2OJE - chains B and C of the 4 polymer chains in the assembly; structure by X-ray diffraction, 3.00 A resolution.

== Chain B ==
Name: HLA class II histocompatibility antigen, DRB1-1 beta chain precursor
From: Homo sapiens
Notes: fragment: extracellular domain, residues 30-219
UniProtKB: P04229 (2B11_HUMAN); residues 1-190 here correspond to UniProt positions 30-219 (UniProt number = residue number + 29)
Amino-acid sequence (190 residues; each row starts with the number of its first residue):
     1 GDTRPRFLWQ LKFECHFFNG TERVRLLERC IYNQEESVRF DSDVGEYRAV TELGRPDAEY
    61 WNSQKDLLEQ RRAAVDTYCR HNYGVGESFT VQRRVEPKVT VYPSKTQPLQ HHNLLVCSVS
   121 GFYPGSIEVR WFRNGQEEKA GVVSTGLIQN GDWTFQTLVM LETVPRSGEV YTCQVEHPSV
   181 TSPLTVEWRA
Disulfide bonds: C15-C79, C117-C173

== Chain C ==
Name: haemagglutinin peptide 306-318
Amino-acid sequence (13 residues; row label = number of the first residue in the row):
   306 PKYVKQNTLK LAT

== How chain B and chain C interact ==
Pairs across the interface (30):
  W9(B) - L316(C)  hydrophobic
  L11(B) - T313(C)
  F13(B) - Q311(C)
  E28(B) - L314(C)
  Y47(B) - L314(C)
  P56(B) - A317(C)  hydrophobic
  D57(B) - L316(C)
  D57(B) - A317(C)  hydrogen bond (side chain-backbone)
  W61(B) - L314(C)
  W61(B) - K315(C)  hydrogen bond (side chain-backbone)
  W61(B) - L316(C)  hydrophobic
  L67(B) - L314(C)  hydrophobic
  Q70(B) - Q311(C)  hydrogen bond
  Q70(B) - N312(C)
  R71(B) - Q311(C)
  R71(B) - N312(C)  hydrogen bond
  R71(B) - L314(C)
  A74(B) - Q311(C)
  T77(B) - V309(C)
  Y78(B) - V309(C)
  Y78(B) - K310(C)
  Y78(B) - Q311(C)
  H81(B) - K307(C)  hydrogen bond (side chain-backbone)
  H81(B) - V309(C)
  N82(B) - Y308(C)
  N82(B) - V309(C)  hydrogen bond (side chain-backbone)
  V85(B) - P306(C)  hydrophobic
  V85(B) - K307(C)
  V85(B) - Y308(C)  hydrophobic
  G86(B) - Y308(C)
Interface residues without a listed pair, chain B (21 interface residues in all): L26, Y60, F89

== In short ==
21 residues of chain B and 12 residues of chain C are in contact, with 6 hydrogen bonds. Polar contacts
include D57(B)-A317(C), W61(B)-K315(C) and Q70(B)-Q311(C).
Chain B is HLA class II histocompatibility antigen, DRB1-1 beta chain precursor (Homo sapiens) and chain C is
haemagglutinin peptide 306-318; the structure, Mycoplasma arthritidis-derived mitogen complexed with class II
MHC molecule HLA-DR1/HA complex in the presence of EDTA, was determined by X-ray diffraction.
